PDB entry 8XY6 | electron microscopy, 3.00 A resolution | chains B and G of the 9 polymer chains in the assembly

== Chain B ==
Name: DNA-directed RNA polymerase subunit beta
Organism: African swine fever virus
Notes: EC 2.7.7.6
UniProt: A0A2X0RU95 (A0A2X0RU95_ASF); residue numbers follow UniProt; this construct covers 8-1242
Sequence (1235 residues; each row starts with the number of its first residue):
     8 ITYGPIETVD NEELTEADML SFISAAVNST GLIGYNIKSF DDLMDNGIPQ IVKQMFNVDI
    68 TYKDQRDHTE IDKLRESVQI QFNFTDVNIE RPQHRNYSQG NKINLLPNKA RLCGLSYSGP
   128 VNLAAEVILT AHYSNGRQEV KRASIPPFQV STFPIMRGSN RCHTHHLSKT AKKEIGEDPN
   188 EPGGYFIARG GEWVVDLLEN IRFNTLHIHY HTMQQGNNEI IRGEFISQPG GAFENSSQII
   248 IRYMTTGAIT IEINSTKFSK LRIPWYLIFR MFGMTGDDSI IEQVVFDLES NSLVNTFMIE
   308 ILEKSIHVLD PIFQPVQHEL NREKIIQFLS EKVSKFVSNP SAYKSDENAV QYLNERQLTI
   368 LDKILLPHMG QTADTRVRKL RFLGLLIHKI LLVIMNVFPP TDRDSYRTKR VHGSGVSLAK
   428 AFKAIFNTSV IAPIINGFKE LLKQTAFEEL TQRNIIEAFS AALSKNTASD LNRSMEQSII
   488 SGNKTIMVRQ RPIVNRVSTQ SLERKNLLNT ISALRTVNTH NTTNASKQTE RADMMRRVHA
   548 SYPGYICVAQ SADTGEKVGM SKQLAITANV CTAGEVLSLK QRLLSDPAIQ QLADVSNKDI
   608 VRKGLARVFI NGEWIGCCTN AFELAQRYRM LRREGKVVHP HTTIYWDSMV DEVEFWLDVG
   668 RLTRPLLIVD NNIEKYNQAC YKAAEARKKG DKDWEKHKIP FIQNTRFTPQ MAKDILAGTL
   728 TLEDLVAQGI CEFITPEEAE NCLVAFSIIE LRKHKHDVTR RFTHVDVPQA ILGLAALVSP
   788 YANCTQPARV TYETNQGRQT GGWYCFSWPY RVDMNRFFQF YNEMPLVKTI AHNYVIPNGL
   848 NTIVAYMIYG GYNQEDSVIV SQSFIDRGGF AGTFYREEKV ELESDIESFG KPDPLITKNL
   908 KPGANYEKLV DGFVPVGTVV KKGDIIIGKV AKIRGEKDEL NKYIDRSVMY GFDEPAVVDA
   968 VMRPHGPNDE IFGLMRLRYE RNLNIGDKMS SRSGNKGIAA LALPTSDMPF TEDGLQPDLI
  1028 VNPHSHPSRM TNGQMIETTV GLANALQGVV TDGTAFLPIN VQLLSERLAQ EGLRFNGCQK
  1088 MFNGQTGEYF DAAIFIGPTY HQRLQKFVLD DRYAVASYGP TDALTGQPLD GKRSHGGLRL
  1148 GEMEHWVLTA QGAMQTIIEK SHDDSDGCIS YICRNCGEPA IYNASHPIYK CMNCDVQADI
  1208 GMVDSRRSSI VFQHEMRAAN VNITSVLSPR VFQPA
Unresolved in the structure: 72-78, 220-224, 473-476, 494-500, 529-531, 941-949
Bound ions: Zn2+: Cys1180, Cys1183, Cys1198, Cys1201

== Chain G ==
Name: C122R
Organism: African swine fever virus
UniProt: A0A0A1DYD1 (A0A0A1DYD1_ASF); residue numbers follow UniProt; this construct covers 1-105
Sequence (105 residues; each row starts with the number of its first residue):
     1 MKICKACSSC MVRTYVDGNI IFRCSCGESV QGDSQNLLVS SKVYHTGEME DKYKIFIKNA
    61 PFDPTNCQIK KDCPNCHLDY LTQICIGSQK IIILVCRCGY MSNRG
Bound ions: Zn2+ site 1: Cys4, Cys7, Cys24, Cys26; Zn2+ site 2: Cys73, Cys76, Cys96, Cys98

== Interface between chain B and chain G ==
Contacting residue pairs (47; chain B residue first):
  Gly283(B) with Ser8(G)
  Asp284(B) with Ser8(G), hydrogen bond (backbone-backbone); Ser9(G), hydrogen bond; Cys10(G)
  Asp285(B) with Ile3(G); Ser8(G), hydrogen bond (backbone-backbone)
  Ile306(B) with Met1(G), hydrophobic
  Glu310(B) with Met1(G)
  Ile313(B) with Cys10(G), hydrophobic
  His314(B) with Cys10(G), hydrogen bond (side chain-backbone); Val12(G)
  Met402(B) with Glu48(G)
  Asn403(B) with Lys52(G)
  Val404(B) with Glu48(G); Lys52(G), hydrogen bond (backbone-side chain)
  Phe629(B) with Phe62(G)
  Trp653(B) with Asn59(G); Asp63(G)
  Ser655(B) with Ile55(G); Phe56(G); Asn59(G); Asp63(G), hydrogen bond
  Met656(B) with Lys52(G); Tyr53(G), hydrophobic; Ile55(G); Phe56(G), hydrophobic
  Val657(B) with Ile55(G), hydrophobic
  Asp658(B) with Ile55(G); Asn59(G), hydrogen bond
  Ile680(B) with Tyr80(G)
  Tyr683(B) with Asp79(G), hydrogen bond; Tyr80(G), hydrophobic
  Asn684(B) with Leu78(G); Tyr80(G), hydrogen bond; Arg97(G)
  Cys687(B) with Asp79(G)
  Ala691(B) with His77(G)
  Asn748(B) with Thr65(G)
  Cys749(B) with Thr65(G)
  Leu750(B) with Pro64(G)
  Val765(B) with Lys70(G); Tyr80(G), hydrophobic
  Thr766(B) with Gln68(G); Lys70(G)
  Arg768(B) with Gln68(G), hydrogen bond; Tyr80(G)
  Thr770(B) with Pro64(G)
Interface residues without a listed pair, chain B (34 interface residues in all): His325, Phe405, Tyr688, Lys705, Glu747, Arg767
Interface residues without a listed pair, chain G (29 interface residues in all): Cys7, Met11, Ser25, Lys58, Cys67, Cys76

== Summary ==
34 residues of chain B and 29 residues of chain G are in contact, with 10 hydrogen bonds. Polar contacts
include Asp284(B)-Ser9(G), His314(B)-Cys10(G) and Val404(B)-Lys52(G). Cys1180(B), Cys1183(B), Cys1198(B) and
Cys1201(B) coordinate Zn2+. Cys4(G), Cys7(G), Cys24(G) and Cys26(G) form the Zn2+ site 1.
Here chain B is DNA-directed RNA polymerase subunit beta and chain G is C122R, both from African swine fever
virus. Entry 8XY6 (ASFV RNAP M1249L C-tail occupied complex3 (MCOC3)) was determined by electron microscopy,
deposited together with 8Y0E, 8XX4, 8XX5, 8XXP and 8XXT.
